6PCD - chains A and B of the 4 polymer chains in the assembly; structure by X-ray diffraction, 1.37 A resolution.

Chain A (and B):
Name: Beta-ketoadipyl-CoA thiolase
Source organism: Pseudomonas putida (strain ATCC 47054 / DSM 6125 / NCIMB 11950 / KT2440)
Notes: EC 2.3.1.16, 2.3.1.174; chain B of this document is another copy of the same molecule, construct and numbering; everything in this record applies to it too
UniProtKB: Q88N39 (Q88N39_PSEPK); residue numbers follow UniProt; this construct covers 1-400
Amino-acid sequence (423 residues; row label = number of the first residue in the row; numbers below 1 keep their minus sign (Met-22 is residue -22)):
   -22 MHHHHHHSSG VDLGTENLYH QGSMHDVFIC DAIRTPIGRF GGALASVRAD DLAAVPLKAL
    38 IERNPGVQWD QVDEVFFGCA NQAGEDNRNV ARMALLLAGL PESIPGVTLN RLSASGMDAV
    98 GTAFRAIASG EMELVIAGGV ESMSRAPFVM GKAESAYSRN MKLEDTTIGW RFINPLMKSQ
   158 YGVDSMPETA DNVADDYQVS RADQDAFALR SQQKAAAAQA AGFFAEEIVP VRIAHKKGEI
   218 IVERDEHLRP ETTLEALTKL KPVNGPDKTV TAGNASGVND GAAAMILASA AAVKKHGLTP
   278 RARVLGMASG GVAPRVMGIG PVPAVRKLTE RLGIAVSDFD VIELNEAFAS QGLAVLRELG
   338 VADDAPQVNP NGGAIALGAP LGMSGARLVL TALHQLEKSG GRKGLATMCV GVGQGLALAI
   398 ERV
Not modelled in the structure: -22 to -4, 213-215 (chain B: -22 to -1, 210-216)
Construct notes: initiating methionine (-22); expression tag (-21 to 0); engineered mutation Ser90 (Cys in Q88N39), Ala356 (His in Q88N39)
Ligand contacts:
  - coenzyme A (COA): Ser90, Ile145, Met163, Pro164, Gln189, Arg226, Thr229, Ala233, Leu234, Leu237, Val240, Ala249, Gly250, Ala252, Ser253, Gly254, Val255, Asn322, Ala324, Phe325, Ala356, Leu358
  - octanal (OYA): Ala57, Asn58, Leu89, Glu118, Met120, Ala123, Thr143, Thr144, Ile145, Gly146, Arg148, Met163, Leu358, Gly388
What the authors report for this chain:
  - binding site for octanal: Thr143 to Gly146, Arg148
  - catalytic residues: Cys386 (proposed by the authors, not directly observed)
  - mutagenesis - H356A: decreased catalytic activity

How chain A and chain B interact:
Pairs across the interface (27):
  Phe17(A) - Tyr134(B)
  Phe17(A) - Arg136(B)
  Ala22(A) - Tyr134(B)  hydrogen bond (backbone-side chain)
  Ser23(A) - Tyr134(B)
  Ser121(A) - Tyr134(B)
  Arg122(A) - Tyr134(B)
  Phe125(A) - Ser135(B)
  Phe125(A) - Arg136(B)
  Phe125(A) - Met138(B)  hydrophobic
  Met127(A) - Leu140(B)  hydrophobic
  Tyr134(A) - Phe17(B)
  Tyr134(A) - Ala22(B)  hydrogen bond (side chain-backbone)
  Tyr134(A) - Ser23(B)
  Tyr134(A) - Ser121(B)
  Tyr134(A) - Arg122(B)
  Ser135(A) - Phe125(B)
  Arg136(A) - Phe17(B)
  Arg136(A) - Phe125(B)
  Arg136(A) - Asp142(B)  salt bridge
  Arg136(A) - Thr144(B)
  Arg136(A) - Ile145(B)
  Met138(A) - Phe125(B)  hydrophobic
  Leu140(A) - Met127(B)  hydrophobic
  Leu140(A) - Leu140(B)  hydrophobic
  Asp142(A) - Arg136(B)  salt bridge
  Thr144(A) - Arg136(B)
  Ile145(A) - Arg136(B)
Interface residues without a listed pair, chain A (19 interface residues in all): Gly18, Asn137, Lys139, Val255
Interface residues without a listed pair, chain B (18 interface residues in all): Gly18, Asn137, Lys139

Overview:
19 residues of chain A face 18 of chain B across their interface, with 2 hydrogen bonds and 2 salt bridges.
Polar pairs include Arg136(A)-Asp142(B) and Ala22(A)-Tyr134(B). Chain A binds coenzyme A and octanal. From the
paper: the catalytic residue Cys386(A); H356A of chain A reduces catalytic activity.
Both chains are Beta-ketoadipyl-CoA thiolase (Pseudomonas putida (strain ATCC 47054 / DSM 6125 / NCIMB 11950 /
KT2440)). Entry 6PCD (Crystal structure of beta-ketoadipyl-CoA thiolase mutant (C90S-H356A) in complex
Octanoyl coenzyme A) was determined by X-ray diffraction, deposited together with 6PCA, 6PCB and 6PCC.
